Entry 6AD0 (electron microscopy, 3.90 A resolution); this record covers chains A and C of the 6 polymer chains in the assembly.

[Chain A]
Molecule: VP1
Organism: Coxsackievirus A10
UniProtKB: A0A1V0FT21 (A0A1V0FT21_9ENTO); residues 1-298 here correspond to UniProt positions 565-862 (UniProt number = residue number + 564)
Amino-acid sequence (298 residues; row label = number of the first residue in the row):
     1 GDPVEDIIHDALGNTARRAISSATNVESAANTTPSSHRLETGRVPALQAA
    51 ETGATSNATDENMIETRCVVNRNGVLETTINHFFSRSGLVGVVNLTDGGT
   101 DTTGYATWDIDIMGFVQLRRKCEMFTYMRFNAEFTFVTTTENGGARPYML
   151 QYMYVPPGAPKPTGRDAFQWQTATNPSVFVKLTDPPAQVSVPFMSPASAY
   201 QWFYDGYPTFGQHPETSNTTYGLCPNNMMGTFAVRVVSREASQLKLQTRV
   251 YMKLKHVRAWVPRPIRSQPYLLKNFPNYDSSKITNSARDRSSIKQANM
Not modelled in the structure: 1, 10-17, 99-101, 298
Ligand contacts: sphingosine (SPH): I110, D111, I112, F134, F136, Y152, M153, Y154, V178, V189, V191, Y200, Q201, W202, N227, M229, F232, M252

[Chain C]
Molecule: VP3
Organism: Coxsackievirus A10
UniProtKB: A0A1V0FT21 (A0A1V0FT21_9ENTO); residues 1-240 here correspond to UniProt positions 325-564 (UniProt number = residue number + 324)
Amino-acid sequence (240 residues; numbered 1 to 240; the number before each row is that of its first residue):
     1 GIPAELRPGTNQFLTTDDGTAAPILPGFTPTPTIHIPGEVHSLLELCRVE
    51 TILEVNNTTEATGLTRLLIPVSSQNKADELCAAFMVDPGRIGPWQSTLVG
   101 QICRYYTQWSGSLKVTFMFTGSFMATGKMLVAYSPPGSAQPANRETAMLG
   151 THVIWDFGLQSSVSLVIPWISNTHFRTAKTGGNYDYYTAGVVTLWYQTNY
   201 VVPPETPGEAYIIAMGAAQDNFTLKICKDTDEVTQQAVLQ

[How chain A and chain C interact]
Residue-residue contacts (106; chain A residue first):
  A46(A) - V163(C)
  A46(A) - S164(C)
  L47(A) - S162(C)
  Q48(A) - Q160(C)  hydrogen bond (backbone-side chain)
  Q48(A) - S162(C)  hydrogen bond (backbone-backbone)
  A49(A) - Q160(C)
  A50(A) - S162(C)  hydrogen bond (backbone-side chain)
  E51(A) - S161(C)  hydrogen bond
  T55(A) - E50(C)
  S56(A) - E50(C)
  S56(A) - K114(C)  hydrogen bond (backbone-side chain)
  S56(A) - S164(C)
  N57(A) - K114(C)
  A58(A) - S164(C)
  A58(A) - V166(C)
  A58(A) - Q219(C)  hydrogen bond (backbone-side chain)
  T59(A) - D220(C)
  D60(A) - S112(C)
  D60(A) - V166(C)
  M63(A) - V166(C)  hydrophobic
  V75(A) - T223(C)
  E77(A) - Y106(C)  hydrogen bond (backbone-side chain)
  E77(A) - K225(C)
  T78(A) - L43(C)  hydrogen bond (backbone-backbone)
  T78(A) - L44(C)
  T79(A) - H41(C)
  F83(A) - L43(C)  hydrophobic
  F83(A) - Y106(C)
  R86(A) - T16(C)
  R86(A) - C227(C)
  S87(A) - T15(C)
  G114(A) - V238(C)
  G114(A) - L239(C)
  F115(A) - V238(C)  hydrophobic
  V116(A) - Q235(C)
  Q117(A) - V233(C)
  R120(A) - Q101(C)  hydrogen bond
  R120(A) - Y105(C)  hydrogen bond
  R120(A) - E232(C)  salt bridge
  R120(A) - V233(C)
  M124(A) - Y105(C)  hydrophobic
  F125(A) - V40(C)  hydrophobic
  R129(A) - T31(C)  hydrogen bond (side chain-backbone)
  R129(A) - T33(C)
  E133(A) - G19(C)
  E133(A) - A21(C)
  T135(A) - F13(C)
  P185(A) - N11(C)
  Q188(A) - A21(C)
  V189(A) - A22(C)
  V189(A) - I24(C)  hydrophobic
  S190(A) - A21(C)  hydrogen bond (side chain-backbone)
  S190(A) - A22(C)
  V191(A) - I24(C)  hydrophobic
  P192(A) - F28(C)  hydrophobic
  F193(A) - F28(C)
  S195(A) - T31(C)  hydrogen bond (backbone-side chain)
  A197(A) - T31(C)
  S198(A) - P32(C)
  S198(A) - I34(C)
  K253(A) - D17(C)  hydrogen bond (side chain-backbone)
  K253(A) - D18(C)  salt bridge
  K253(A) - G19(C)
  R258(A) - E39(C)  salt bridge
  A259(A) - E39(C)
  A259(A) - V40(C)
  W260(A) - I36(C)
  W260(A) - G38(C)
  W260(A) - E39(C)
  V261(A) - P37(C)
  V261(A) - G38(C)  hydrogen bond (backbone-backbone)
  P262(A) - L46(C)  hydrophobic
  I265(A) - Q101(C)
  P269(A) - T234(C)
  Y270(A) - L239(C)
  L271(A) - L239(C)
  L272(A) - Q240(C)
  K273(A) - L239(C)
  N285(A) - R66(C)
  S286(A) - E54(C)
  S286(A) - Q95(C)
  S286(A) - S96(C)
  A287(A) - E54(C)  hydrogen bond (backbone-side chain)
  A287(A) - N57(C)
  A287(A) - R66(C)  hydrogen bond (backbone-side chain)
  A287(A) - G92(C)
  A287(A) - Q95(C)
  R288(A) - N57(C)
  R288(A) - I91(C)
  D289(A) - N57(C)
  D289(A) - R66(C)  salt bridge
  R290(A) - V55(C)  hydrogen bond (side chain-backbone)
  R290(A) - N57(C)  hydrogen bond
  R290(A) - T58(C)
  R290(A) - T59(C)  hydrogen bond (backbone-side chain)
  R290(A) - A83(C)  hydrogen bond (side chain-backbone)
  S291(A) - T58(C)  hydrogen bond (backbone-side chain)
  S291(A) - T59(C)
  S292(A) - T58(C)
  I293(A) - N56(C)
  I293(A) - C81(C)
  I293(A) - A82(C)
  I293(A) - A83(C)
  K294(A) - L80(C)
  A296(A) - M85(C)  hydrophobic
  N297(A) - M85(C)
Other interface residues (no listed pair), chain A (81 interface residues in all): A29, A30, I64, N71, N73, G74, I80, S85, M113, R119, K121, P176, P186, P196, Y251, K255, Q295
Other interface residues (no listed pair), chain C (84 interface residues in all): T20, P23, L25, P30, S42, R48, V49, I69, P70, F84, R90, S110, M118, Q140, P168, F175, V191, N221, L224, T230

[In short]
Chain A and chain C form an interface of 81 and 84 residues respectively, with 22 hydrogen bonds and 4 salt
bridges. Polar pairs include R120(A)-E232(C), K253(A)-D18(C) and R258(A)-E39(C). Bound to chain A:
sphingosine.
Chain A is VP1 and chain C is VP3, both from Coxsackievirus A10; the structure, The structure of CVA10 mature
virion in complex with Fab 2G8, was determined by electron microscopy, deposited together with 6ACU, 6ACW,
6ACY, 6ACZ and 6AD1.
